PDB entry 1YEU | X-ray diffraction, 2.12 A resolution | chains B and C of the 4 polymer chains in the assembly

[Chain B]
Protein: Hemoglobin beta chain
From: Homo sapiens
UniProtKB: P68871 (HBB_HUMAN); residues 1-146 here = UniProt positions 1-146
Chain sequence (146 residues; row label = number of the first residue in the row):
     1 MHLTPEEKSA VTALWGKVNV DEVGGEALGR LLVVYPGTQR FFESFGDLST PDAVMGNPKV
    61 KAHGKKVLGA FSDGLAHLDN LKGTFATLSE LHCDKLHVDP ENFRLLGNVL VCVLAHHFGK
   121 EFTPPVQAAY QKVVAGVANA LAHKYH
Differences from the reference sequence: engineered mutation Met1 (Val in P68871), Gly37 (Trp in P68871)
Metal / ion sites: heme Fe: His92 (together with oxygen molecule)
Ligand contacts: heme / oxygen molecule: Leu31, Thr38, Phe41, Phe42, Ser44, Phe45, His63, Lys66, Val67, Ala70, Phe71, Phe85, Leu88, Leu91, His92, Leu96, Val98, Asn102, Phe103, Leu106, Val137, Leu141
UniProt features mapped onto this chain:
  - natural variant: Leu3 (H3L: In Graz; this construct carries the variant), Glu7 (E7A: In G-Makassar; E7K: In Hb C; E7Q: In Machida; E7V: In SKCA), Lys8 (E8K: In G-Siriraj; this construct carries the variant), Val11 (A11V: In Iraq-Halabja; this construct carries the variant), Gly16 (W16G: In Randwick; this construct carries the variant), Val23 (E23V: In D-Granada; this construct carries the variant), Gly24 (V24G: In Miyashiro; this construct carries the variant), Gly25 (G25D: In Moscva; G25R: In Riverdale-Bronx; G25V: In Savannah), Leu32 (L32P: In Yokohama), Val33 (L33V: In Muscat; this construct carries the variant), Arg40 (Q40R: In Tianshui; this construct carries the variant), Phe42 (F42Y: In Mequon; deletion: In Bruxelles), 11 further natural variant entries in UniProt

[Chain C]
Protein: Hemoglobin alpha chain
From: Homo sapiens
UniProtKB: P69905 (HBA_HUMAN); residues 1-141 here = UniProt positions 1-141
Chain sequence (141 residues; each row starts with the number of its first residue):
     1 VLSPADKTNV KAAWGKVGAH AGEYGAEALE RMFLSFPTTK TYFPHFDLSH GSAQVKGHGK
    61 KVADALTNAV AHVDDMPNAL SALSDLHAHK LRVDPVNFKL LSHCLLVTLA AHLPAEFTPA
   121 VHASLDKFLA SVSTVLTSKY R
Metal / ion sites: heme Fe: His87 (together with oxygen molecule)
Ligand contacts: heme / oxygen molecule: Leu29, Met32, Thr39, Tyr42, Phe43, His45, Phe46, His58, Lys61, Val62, Ala65, Leu66, Leu83, Leu86, His87, Leu91, Val93, Asn97, Phe98, Leu101, Val132, Leu136
UniProt features mapped onto this chain:
  - site: Lys61 (Not glycated)
  - natural variant: Asp6 (A6D: In J-Toronto; this construct carries the variant), Ala13 (A13D: In J-Paris 1/J-Aljezur), Glu27 (A27E: In Shenyang; this construct carries the variant), Lys61 (K61N: In Zambia; deletion: In Clinic), Asp64 (A64D: In Pontoise; this construct carries the variant), Asp75 (D75A: In Lille; D75G: In Chapel Hill; D75N: In G-Pest), Ala111 (A111D: In Petah Tikva)

[Chain B / chain C interface]
Residue-residue contacts (23):
  Val34(B) with Arg141(C), hydrogen bond (backbone-side chain)
  Tyr35(B) with Arg141(C)
  Pro36(B) with Arg92(C); Arg141(C)
  Gly37(B) with Arg92(C); Arg141(C), hydrogen bond (backbone-backbone)
  Arg40(B) with Tyr42(C); Leu91(C); Arg92(C), hydrogen bond (side chain-backbone); Tyr140(C), hydrogen bond
  His97(B) with Thr41(C); Pro44(C)
  Val98(B) with Thr41(C)
  Asp99(B) with Thr41(C); Tyr42(C), hydrogen bond; Asp94(C); Asn97(C)
  Pro100(B) with Thr38(C)
  Glu101(B) with Asp94(C); Val96(C)
  Tyr145(B) with Thr41(C)
  His146(B) with Pro37(C); Lys40(C), hydrogen bond (backbone-side chain)

[Summary]
12 residues of chain B and 13 residues of chain C are in contact; the contacts include 6 hydrogen bonds. Among
the polar pairs are Val34(B)-Arg141(C), Gly37(B)-Arg141(C) and Arg40(B)-Arg92(C). Ligands of chain B: heme /
oxygen molecule. Bound to chain C: heme / oxygen molecule.
Here chain B is Hemoglobin beta chain and chain C is Hemoglobin alpha chain, both from Homo sapiens. Entry
1YEU (T-To-T(High) quaternary transitions in human hemoglobin: betaW37G OXY (10 test sets)) was determined by
X-ray diffraction together with 1XXT, 1XY0, 1XZ5, 1XZ7, 1XZU, 1XZV and 45 further entries from the same study.
